PDB entry 3PPF | X-ray diffraction, 2.30 A resolution | chain A

Chain A:
Molecule: 5-methyltetrahydropteroyltriglutamate--homocysteine methyltransferase
Organism: Candida albicans
Notes: EC 2.1.1.14
UniProt: P82610 (METE_CANAL); numbering as in UniProt (aligned over 1-767)
Amino-acid sequence (789 residues; row label = number of the first residue in the row; numbers below 1 keep their minus sign (Met-21 is residue -21)):
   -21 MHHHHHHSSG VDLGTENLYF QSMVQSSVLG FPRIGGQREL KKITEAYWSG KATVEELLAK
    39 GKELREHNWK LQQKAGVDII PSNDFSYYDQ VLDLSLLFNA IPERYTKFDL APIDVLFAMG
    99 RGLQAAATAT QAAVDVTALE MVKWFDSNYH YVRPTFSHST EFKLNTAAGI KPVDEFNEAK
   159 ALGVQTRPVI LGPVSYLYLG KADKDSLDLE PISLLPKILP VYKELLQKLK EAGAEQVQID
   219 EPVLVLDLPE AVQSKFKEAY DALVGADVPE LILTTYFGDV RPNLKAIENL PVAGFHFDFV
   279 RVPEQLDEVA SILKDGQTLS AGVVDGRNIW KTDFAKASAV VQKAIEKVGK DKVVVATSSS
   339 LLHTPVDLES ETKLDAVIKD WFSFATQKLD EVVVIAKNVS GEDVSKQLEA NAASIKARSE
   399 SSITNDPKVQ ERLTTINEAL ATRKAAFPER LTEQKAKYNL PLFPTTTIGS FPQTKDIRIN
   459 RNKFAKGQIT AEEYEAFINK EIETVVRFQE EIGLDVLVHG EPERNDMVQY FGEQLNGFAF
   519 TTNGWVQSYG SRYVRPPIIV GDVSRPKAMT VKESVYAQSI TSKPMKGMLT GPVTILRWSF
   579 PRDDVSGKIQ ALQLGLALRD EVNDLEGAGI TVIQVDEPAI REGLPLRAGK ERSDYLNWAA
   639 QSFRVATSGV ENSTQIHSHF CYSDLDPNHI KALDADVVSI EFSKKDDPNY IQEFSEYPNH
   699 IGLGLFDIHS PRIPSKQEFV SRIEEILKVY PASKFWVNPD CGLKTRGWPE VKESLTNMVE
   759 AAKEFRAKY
Not modelled in the structure: -21 to 0, 106-109, 661-664, 681-690, 703-713, 740-745, 765-767
Differences from the reference sequence: expression tag (-21 to 0); engineered mutation Ala103 (Lys in P82610), Ala104 (Lys in P82610), Ala107 (Glu in P82610)
Swiss-Prot annotation at these positions:
  - active site: His707 (Proton donor)
  - binding site (5-methyltetrahydropteroyltri-L-glutamate): Lys19, Asn126, Asp504, Tyr527, Arg530, Tyr531, Trp576
  - binding site (L-homocysteine): Ile446 to Ser448, Glu499, Asp614
  - binding site (L-methionine): Ile446 to Ser448, Glu499, Asp614
  - binding site (Zn(2+)): His657, Cys659, Glu679, Cys739
  - mutagenesis: Met119 (M119A: 22% of the catalytic activity of the wild-type), Lys121 (K121A: Less than 5% of the catalytic activity of the wild-type), Asn126 (N126A: Loss of catalytic activity), His128 (H128A: 26% of the catalytic activity of the wild-type), Gln451 (Q451A: Less than 5% of the catalytic activity of the wild-type), Arg456 (R456A: 38% of the catalytic activity of the wild-type), Arg459 (R459A: Less than 5% of the catalytic activity of the wild-type), Tyr660 (Y660A/Q: Loss of catalytic activity; Y660F: No effect on catalytic activity), His707 (H707A/K: Less than 5% of the catalytic activity of the wild-type)
Disulfide bonds: Cys659-Cys739

Overview:
Curated annotation (UniProt) lists active-site residue His707, 7 residues binding
5-methyltetrahydropteroyltri-L-glutamate, 5 L-homocysteine-binding residues and 5 L-methionine-binding
residues.
Chain A is 5-methyltetrahydropteroyltriglutamate--homocysteine methyltransferase (Candida albicans); the
structure, Crystal structure of the Candida albicans methionine synthase by surface entropy reduction, alanine
variant without zinc, was determined by X-ray diffraction together with 3PPC, 3PPG and 3PPH from the same
study.
